5DWA - chains A and C of the 4 polymer chains in the assembly; structure by X-ray diffraction, 1.50 A resolution.

# Chain A
Protein: Type-2 restriction enzyme AgeI
Source organism: Thalassobius gelatinovorus
Notes: EC 3.1.21.4
UniProt: Q9KHV6 (T2A1_THAGE); residue numbers follow UniProt; this construct covers 1-278
Amino-acid sequence (278 residues; numbered 1 to 278; the number before each row is that of its first residue):
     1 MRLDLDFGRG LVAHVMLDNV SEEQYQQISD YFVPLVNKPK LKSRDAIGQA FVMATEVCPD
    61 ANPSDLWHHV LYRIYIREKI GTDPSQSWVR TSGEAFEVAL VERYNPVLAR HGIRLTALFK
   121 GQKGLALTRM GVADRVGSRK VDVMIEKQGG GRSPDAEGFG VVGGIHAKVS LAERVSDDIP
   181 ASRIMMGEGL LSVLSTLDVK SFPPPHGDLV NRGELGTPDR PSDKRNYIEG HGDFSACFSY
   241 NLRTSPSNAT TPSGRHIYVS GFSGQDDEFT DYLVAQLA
Reported in the primary citation:
  - conformationally variable residues (loop rearrangement, side-chain flip): Phe7 to Leu11, Phe119 to Val141, Glu173, Pro203 to Arg225
  - binding site for the 11-nt DNA strand (chain C): Lys200
  - contacts within the chain: Glu173-Asp223
  - mutagenesis - S138A: unchanged catalytic activity on lambda DNA
  - mutagenesis - D177A (50-fold), D223A (5-fold): decreased catalytic activity on lambda DNA
  - mutagenesis - Q86A, D178A: decreased catalytic activity
  - mutagenesis - D142A: abolished catalytic activity
  - mutagenesis - D142A: unchanged binding to specific DNA
  - mutagenesis - D177A, D178A, D223A: increased binding to non-canonical DNA
  - mutagenesis - D177A, D178A, D223A: increased binding to non-canonical NC DNA
  - specificity-determining residues: Asp177, Asp178, Asp223

# Chain C
Molecule: 11-nt DNA strand
Sequence (11 nucleotides; row label = number of the first residue in the row; numbers below 1 keep their minus sign (DT-2 is residue -2)):
    -2 TCGACCGGTC G

# How chain A and chain C interact
Pairs across the interface (25; chain A residue first):
  Tyr72(A) with DG4(C), sugar contact; DG5(C), hydrogen bond to the phosphate
  Trp88(A) with DC3(C), phosphate contact; DG4(C), hydrogen bond to the phosphate
  Val89(A) with DC2(C), sugar contact; DC3(C), sugar contact
  Arg90(A) with DG0(C), base contact; DC2(C), base contact
  Ser92(A) with DC3(C), sugar contact
  Gly93(A) with DC2(C), phosphate contact; DC3(C), phosphate contact
  Lys140(A) with DC2(C), salt bridge to the phosphate
  Val169(A) with DC3(C), phosphate contact
  Ser170(A) with DC3(C), sugar contact; DG4(C), hydrogen bond to the phosphate
  Arg174(A) with DC3(C), salt bridge to the phosphate; DG4(C), hydrogen bond to the base
  Lys200(A) with DG5(C), hydrogen bond to the base; DT6(C), hydrogen bond to the base
  Ser201(A) with DG5(C), phosphate contact
  Phe202(A) with DT6(C), base contact; DC7(C), base contact
  Pro203(A) with DG5(C), phosphate contact
  His206(A) with DT6(C), salt bridge to the phosphate; DC7(C), base contact
Other interface residues (no listed pair), chain A (25 interface residues in all): His68, Arg73, Lys120, Arg139, Ala167, Lys168, Ala172, Asp177, Pro204, Pro205
Other interface residues (no listed pair), chain C (9 interface residues in all): DC-1, DA1

# Summary
Chain A and chain C form an interface of 25 and 9 residues respectively; the contacts include 6 hydrogen bonds
and 3 salt bridges. Polar pairs include Arg174(A)-DG4(C), Lys200(A)-DG5(C) and Lys200(A)-DT6(C). The paper
reports a binding site for the 11-nt DNA strand (chain C) at Lys200(A); D177A, D178A and D223A of chain A
increase binding to non-canonical DNA; 6 substitutions were tested in all.
Here chain A is Type-2 restriction enzyme AgeI (Thalassobius gelatinovorus) and chain C is an 11-nt DNA
strand. Entry 5DWA (Crystal structure of pre-specific restriction endonuclease AgeI-DNA complex) was
determined by X-ray diffraction together with 5DWB and 5DWC from the same study.
